Entry 7S61 (electron microscopy, 4.00 A resolution); this record covers chains B and C of the 5 polymer chains in the assembly.

# Chain B (and C)
Protein: ATP-sensitive inward rectifier potassium channel 11
Source organism: Homo sapiens
Notes: chain C of this document is another copy of the same molecule, construct and numbering; everything in this record applies to it too
Reference sequence: B2RC52 (B2RC52_HUMAN); numbering as in UniProt (aligned over 1-390)
Chain sequence (390 residues; each row starts with the number of its first residue):
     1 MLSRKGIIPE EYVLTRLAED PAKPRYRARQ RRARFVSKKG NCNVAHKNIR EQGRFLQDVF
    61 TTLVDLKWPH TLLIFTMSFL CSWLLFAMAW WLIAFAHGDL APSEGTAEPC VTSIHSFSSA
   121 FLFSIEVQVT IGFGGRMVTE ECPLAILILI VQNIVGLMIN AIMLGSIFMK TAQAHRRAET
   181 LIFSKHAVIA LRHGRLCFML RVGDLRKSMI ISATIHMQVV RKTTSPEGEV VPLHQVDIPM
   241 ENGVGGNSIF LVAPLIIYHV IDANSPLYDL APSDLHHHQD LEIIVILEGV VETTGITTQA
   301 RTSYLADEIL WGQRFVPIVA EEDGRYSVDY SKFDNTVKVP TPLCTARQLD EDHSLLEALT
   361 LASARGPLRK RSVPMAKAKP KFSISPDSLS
Not modelled in the structure: 1-31, 353-390
Differences from the reference sequence: engineered mutation S166 (Cys in B2RC52), D334 (Gly in B2RC52)
Cystine bridges: C110-C142

# Chain B / chain C interface
Contacting residue pairs (123; chain B residue first):
  A33(B) with E321(C); G324(C); Y326(C), hydrogen bond (backbone-side chain)
  R34(B) with Y326(C)
  F35(B) with Y326(C)
  C42(B) with V252(C), hydrophobic
  N43(B) with R325(C); Y326(C), hydrogen bond (backbone-backbone)
  V44(B) with K207(C); V252(C), hydrophobic; Y326(C); V328(C), hydrophobic
  A45(B) with R325(C); Y326(C), hydrogen bond (backbone-backbone); S327(C)
  H46(B) with D204(C); V328(C); Y330(C)
  K47(B) with S327(C); V328(C), hydrogen bond (backbone-backbone); D329(C); Y330(C), hydrogen bond (backbone-backbone)
  N48(B) with D329(C), hydrogen bond; Y330(C); S331(C)
  I49(B) with L205(C), hydrophobic; Y330(C), hydrophobic
  R54(B) with K39(C); E179(C); T180(C); I182(C)
  F55(B) with L205(C); R206(C)
  Q57(B) with R176(C); E179(C)
  D58(B) with R176(C); R206(C), salt bridge
  F60(B) with F168(C), hydrophobic; T171(C); A172(C), hydrophobic
  T61(B) with R206(C), hydrogen bond
  T62(B) with R206(C), hydrogen bond
  V64(B) with T293(C)
  D65(B) with R206(C)
  F123(B) with F133(C), hydrophobic
  V127(B) with I131(C)
  T130(B) with V129(C); T130(C), hydrogen bond (side chain-backbone); I131(C)
  I131(B) with I131(C)
  G132(B) with I131(C); G132(C); F133(C)
  F133(B) with F133(C)
  G134(B) with F133(C)
  R136(B) with F133(C)
  M137(B) with F133(C), hydrophobic; G135(C); R136(C)
  V138(B) with L122(C); F133(C), hydrophobic; R136(C), hydrogen bond (backbone-side chain)
  T139(B) with L122(C)
  E140(B) with H115(C), salt bridge; S118(C); S119(C); L122(C)
  I146(B) with F121(C), hydrophobic; L122(C), hydrophobic
  L149(B) with L122(C), hydrophobic; I125(C), hydrophobic
  I150(B) with L80(C), hydrophobic; F121(C), hydrophobic
  N153(B) with V129(C); I131(C)
  I154(B) with T76(C); F79(C), hydrophobic; W83(C), hydrophobic
  L157(B) with N160(C); L164(C)
  M158(B) with L72(C), hydrophobic
  A161(B) with L164(C), hydrophobic; I167(C), hydrophobic
  G165(B) with F168(C)
  S166(B) with F168(C)
  M169(B) with F168(C), hydrophobic; T293(C); T294(C)
  Q173(B) with E292(C); T293(C)
  H175(B) with E292(C)
  H216(B) with S248(C), hydrogen bond
  Q218(B) with F250(C)
  E227(B) with L191(C); R192(C), hydrogen bond (side chain-backbone); H193(C), hydrogen bond (side chain-backbone); G194(C), hydrogen bond (side chain-backbone); R314(C)
  G228(B) with R314(C)
  E229(B) with R192(C), salt bridge; M199(C); R314(C)
  P232(B) with P317(C), hydrophobic; V319(C), hydrophobic
  L233(B) with V319(C), hydrophobic; Y326(C), hydrophobic
  H234(B) with R192(C)
  Q235(B) with F250(C); L255(C)
  D237(B) with N242(C), hydrogen bond; G243(C); V244(C)
  I284(B) with F250(C), hydrophobic
  I286(B) with F250(C), hydrophobic
  E288(B) with I211(C); S212(C), hydrogen bond (side chain-backbone)
  I296(B) with G295(C)
  T297(B) with I211(C); V290(C)
  T298(B) with I211(C)
  Q299(B) with I211(C); F250(C)
  R301(B) with F250(C)
Other interface residues (no listed pair), chain B (69 interface residues in all): E126, I162, S225, P226, V230, V231
Other interface residues (no listed pair), chain C (75 interface residues in all): F75, S116, R177, R195, S208, M209, I210, A253, I256, F315, E322

# In short
Chain B and chain C form an interface of 69 and 75 residues respectively, with 16 hydrogen bonds and 3 salt
bridges. Polar pairs include D58(B)-R206(C), E140(B)-H115(C) and E229(B)-R192(C).
Chain B and chain C are both ATP-sensitive inward rectifier potassium channel 11 (Homo sapiens); the
structure, Human KATP channel in open conformation, focused on Kir and one SUR, position 5, was determined by
electron microscopy, deposited together with 7S5X, 7S5Y, 7S5Z and 7S60.
